1R9T - chains B and J of the 13 polymer chains in the assembly; structure by X-ray diffraction, 3.50 A resolution.

Chain B:
Molecule: DNA-directed RNA polymerase II 140 kDa polypeptide
Organism: Saccharomyces cerevisiae
Notes: EC 2.7.7.6
UniProt: P08518 (RPB2_YEAST); residues 1-1224 here = UniProt positions 1-1224
Sequence (1224 residues; row label = number of the first residue in the row):
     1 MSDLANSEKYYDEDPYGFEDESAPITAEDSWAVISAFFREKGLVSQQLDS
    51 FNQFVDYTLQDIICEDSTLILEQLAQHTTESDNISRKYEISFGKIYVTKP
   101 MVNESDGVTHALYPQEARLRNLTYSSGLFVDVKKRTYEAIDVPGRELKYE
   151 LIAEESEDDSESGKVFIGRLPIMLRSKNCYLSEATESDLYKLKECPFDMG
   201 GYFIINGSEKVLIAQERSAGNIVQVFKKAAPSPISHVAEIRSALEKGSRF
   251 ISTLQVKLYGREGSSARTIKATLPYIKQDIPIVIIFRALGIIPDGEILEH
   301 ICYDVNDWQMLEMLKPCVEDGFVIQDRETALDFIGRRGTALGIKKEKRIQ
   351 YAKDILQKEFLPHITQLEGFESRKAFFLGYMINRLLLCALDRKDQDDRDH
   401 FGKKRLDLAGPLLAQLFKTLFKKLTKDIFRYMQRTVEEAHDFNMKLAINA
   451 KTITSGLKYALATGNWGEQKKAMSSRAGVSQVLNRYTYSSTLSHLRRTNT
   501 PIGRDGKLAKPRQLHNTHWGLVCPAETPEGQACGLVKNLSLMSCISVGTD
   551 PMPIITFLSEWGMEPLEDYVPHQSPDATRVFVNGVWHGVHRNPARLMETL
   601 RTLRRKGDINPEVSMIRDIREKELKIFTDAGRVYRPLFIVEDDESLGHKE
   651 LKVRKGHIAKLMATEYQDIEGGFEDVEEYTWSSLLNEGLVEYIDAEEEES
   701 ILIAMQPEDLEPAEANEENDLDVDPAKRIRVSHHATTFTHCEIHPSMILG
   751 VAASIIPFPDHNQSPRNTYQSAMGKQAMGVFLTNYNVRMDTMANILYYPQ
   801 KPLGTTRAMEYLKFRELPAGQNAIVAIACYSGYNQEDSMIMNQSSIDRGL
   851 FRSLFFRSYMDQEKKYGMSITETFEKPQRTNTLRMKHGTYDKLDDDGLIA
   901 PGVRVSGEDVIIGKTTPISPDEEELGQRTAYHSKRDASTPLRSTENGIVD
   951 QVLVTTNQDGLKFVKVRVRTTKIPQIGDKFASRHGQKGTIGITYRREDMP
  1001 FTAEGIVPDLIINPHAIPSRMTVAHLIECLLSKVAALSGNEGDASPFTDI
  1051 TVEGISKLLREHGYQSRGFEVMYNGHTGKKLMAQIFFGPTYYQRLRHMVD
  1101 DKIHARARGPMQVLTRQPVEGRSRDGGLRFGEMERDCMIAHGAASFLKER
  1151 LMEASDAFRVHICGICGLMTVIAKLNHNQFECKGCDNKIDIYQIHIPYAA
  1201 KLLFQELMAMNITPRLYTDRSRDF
Not modelled in the structure: 1-19, 71-89, 135-163, 336-344, 438-445, 503-508, 669-677, 716-721, 920-932
Ion coordination: Mg2+: Asp837 (shared with 2 residues of chain A); Zn2+: Cys1163, Cys1166, Cys1182, Cys1185
Ligand contacts: ATP (adenosine-5'-triphosphate): Arg766, Tyr769, Lys987, Ser1019, Arg1020
Reported in the primary citation:
  - binding site for ATP: Arg766, Tyr769, Lys987, Ser1019, Arg1020

Chain J:
Molecule: DNA-directed RNA polymerases I, II, and III 8.3 kDa polypeptide
Organism: Saccharomyces cerevisiae
Notes: EC 2.7.7.6
UniProt: P22139 (RPB10_YEAST); residue numbers follow UniProt; this construct covers 1-70
Sequence (70 residues; each row starts with the number of its first residue):
     1 MIVPVRCFSCGKVVGDKWESYLNLLQEDELDEGTALSRLGLKRYCCRRMI
    51 LTHVDLIEKFLRYNPLEKRD
Not modelled in the structure: 66-70
Ion coordination: Zn2+: Cys7, Cys10, Cys45, Cys46
Curated features (UniProtKB/Swiss-Prot):
  - binding site (Zn(2+)): Cys7, Cys10, Cys45, Cys46
  - cross-link: Lys59 (Glycyl lysine isopeptide (Lys-Gly) (interchain with G-Cter in ubiquitin))

Chain B / chain J interface:
Contacting residue pairs (52; chain B residue first):
  Glu186(B) - Arg62(J)  salt bridge
  Ser187(B) - Arg62(J)
  Tyr190(B) - Lys59(J)
  Tyr190(B) - Arg62(J)
  Tyr190(B) - Tyr63(J)
  Lys193(B) - Pro65(J)
  Cys195(B) - Tyr63(J)
  Pro196(B) - Tyr63(J)
  Val780(B) - Leu56(J)  hydrophobic
  Thr783(B) - Phe60(J)
  Thr783(B) - Tyr63(J)
  Asn784(B) - Tyr63(J)  hydrogen bond (backbone-side chain)
  Tyr785(B) - Met1(J)
  Tyr785(B) - Phe60(J)  hydrophobic
  Tyr797(B) - Met1(J)
  Tyr798(B) - Ile2(J)
  Tyr798(B) - Pro4(J)  hydrophobic
  Gln800(B) - Arg48(J)
  Gln800(B) - Thr52(J)
  Lys801(B) - Leu51(J)
  Lys801(B) - Thr52(J)
  Glu816(B) - Leu56(J)
  Asn822(B) - Arg48(J)  hydrogen bond (backbone-side chain)
  Ala823(B) - Arg48(J)
  Ile824(B) - Cys45(J)  hydrophobic
  Ile824(B) - Arg48(J)
  Asn842(B) - Ser9(J)  hydrogen bond (side chain-backbone)
  Ser845(B) - Phe8(J)
  Arg848(B) - Cys7(J)
  Arg848(B) - Phe8(J)  hydrogen bond (side chain-backbone)
  Arg848(B) - Ser9(J)
  Arg848(B) - Cys10(J)
  Arg848(B) - Gly11(J)
  Gly849(B) - Phe8(J)
  Leu850(B) - Phe8(J)
  Arg996(B) - Cys10(J)  hydrogen bond (side chain-backbone)
  Glu1004(B) - Arg43(J)
  Ile1006(B) - Cys45(J)  hydrophobic
  Asp1009(B) - Phe8(J)
  Asp1009(B) - Ser9(J)  hydrogen bond (side chain-backbone)
  Asp1009(B) - Arg48(J)  salt bridge
  Lys1033(B) - Tyr44(J)
  Ala1036(B) - Arg47(J)
  Leu1037(B) - Arg47(J)  hydrogen bond (backbone-side chain)
  Ser1038(B) - Gly33(J)
  Gly1039(B) - Glu32(J)
  Gly1039(B) - Gly33(J)
  Gly1039(B) - Leu51(J)
  Asn1040(B) - Leu51(J)
  Tyr1064(B) - Tyr44(J)  hydrophobic
  Glu1070(B) - Tyr44(J)  hydrogen bond
  Phe1087(B) - Tyr44(J)
Interface residues without a listed pair, chain B (44 interface residues in all): Glu194, Phe197, Leu796, Pro799, Arg815, Gln821, Val1007, Pro1089
Interface residues without a listed pair, chain J (29 interface residues in all): Val3, Arg6, Asp31, Met49, His53, Val54

In short:
44 residues of chain B and 29 residues of chain J are in contact; the contacts include 8 hydrogen bonds and 2
salt bridges. Among the polar pairs are Glu186(B)-Arg62(J), Asp1009(B)-Arg48(J) and Asn784(B)-Tyr63(J). Bound
to chain B: ATP. From the paper: a binding site for ATP at Arg766(B), Tyr769(B) and Lys987(B) among others.
Chain B is DNA-directed RNA polymerase II 140 kDa polypeptide and chain J is DNA-directed RNA polymerases I,
II, and III 8.3 kDa polypeptide, both from Saccharomyces cerevisiae; the structure, RNA polymerase II strand
separated elongation complex, mismatched nucleotide, was determined by X-ray diffraction together with 1R9S,
1TWA, 1TWC, 1TWF, 1TWG and 1TWH from the same study.
